8W84 - chains A and D of the 4 polymer chains in the assembly; structure by X-ray diffraction, 2.10 A resolution.

== Chain A ==
Name: DQN0344AE02 Fab heavy chain
Organism: Homo sapiens
Notes: antibody fragment or engineered binder
Amino-acid sequence (228 residues; row label = number of the first residue in the row):
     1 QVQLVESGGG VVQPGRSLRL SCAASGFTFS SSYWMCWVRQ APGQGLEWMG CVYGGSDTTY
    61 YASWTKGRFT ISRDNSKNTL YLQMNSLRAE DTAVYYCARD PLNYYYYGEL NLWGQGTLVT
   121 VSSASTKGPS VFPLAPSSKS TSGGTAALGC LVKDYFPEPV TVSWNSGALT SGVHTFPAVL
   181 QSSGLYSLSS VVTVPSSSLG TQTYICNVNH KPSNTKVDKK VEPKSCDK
Unresolved in the structure: 139-144, 224-228
Disulfides: Cys22-Cys97, Cys36-Cys51, Cys150-Cys206

== Chain D ==
Name: MHC class II HLA-DQ-beta-1 - alpha2 gliadin peptide chimeric protein
Organism: Homo sapiens
UniProtKB: O19712 (O19712_HUMAN); residues 1001-1190 here correspond to UniProt positions 1-190 (UniProt number = residue number - 1000)
Amino-acid sequence (226 residues; each row starts with the number of its first residue; note: 973 numbers in that range are skipped by the numbering (no residue carries them; nothing is unmodelled there); numbers below 1 keep their minus sign (Leu-2 is residue -2)):
    -2 LPYPQPELPY PQP
   984 GSGGGGSIEG RGSGGGSRDS PEDFVYQFKG MCYFTNGTER VRLVSRSIYN REEIVRFDSD
  1044 VGEFRAVTLL GLPAAEYWNS QKDILERKRA AVDRVCRHNY QLELRTTLQR RVEPTVTISP
  1104 SRTEALNHHN LLVCSVTDFY PAQIKVRWFR NDQEETAGVV STPLIRNGDW TFQILVMLEM
  1164 TPQRGDVYTC HVEHPSLQSP ITVEWRALEV LFQ
Unresolved in the structure: 984-1002, 1105-1112, 1193-1196
Differences from the reference sequence: linker (984-1000); expression tag (1191-1196)
Disulfides: Cys1015-Cys1079, Cys1117-Cys1173
Covalent attachments: N-acetylglucosamine (NAG) linked to Asn1019

== How chain A and chain D interact ==
Pairs across the interface - 23 pairs, chain A then chain D:
  Thr28(A) - Gln1064(D)  hydrogen bond
  Phe29(A) - Tyr1060(D)
  Ser30(A) - Tyr7(D)
  Ser30(A) - Ile1067(D)
  Ser31(A) - Pro6(D)  hydrogen bond (side chain-backbone)
  Ser31(A) - Tyr7(D)
  Ser31(A) - Pro8(D)
  Ser32(A) - Leu5(D)
  Ser32(A) - Tyr7(D)  hydrogen bond
  Gly55(A) - Pro8(D)
  Arg99(A) - Asp1066(D)  salt bridge
  Tyr104(A) - Leu5(D)  hydrophobic
  Tyr106(A) - Gln2(D)
  Tyr106(A) - Pro3(D)  hydrogen bond (side chain-backbone)
  Tyr106(A) - Leu5(D)
  Tyr106(A) - Arg1077(D)
  Tyr107(A) - Glu4(D)  hydrogen bond
  Tyr107(A) - Leu5(D)  hydrophobic
  Tyr107(A) - Tyr7(D)
  Tyr107(A) - Arg1070(D)  hydrogen bond (backbone-side chain)
  Tyr107(A) - Lys1071(D)  hydrogen bond
  Tyr107(A) - Ala1074(D)  hydrophobic
  Gly108(A) - Arg1070(D)
Other interface residues (no listed pair), chain A (14 interface residues in all): Phe27, Tyr33, Tyr53
Other interface residues (no listed pair), chain D (16 interface residues in all): Val1078
From the paper, about this interface:
  - epitope / paratope residues, chain A: Ser31(A)
  - epitope / paratope residues, chain D: Asp1066(D), Arg1070(D), Ala1074(D), Arg1077(D)

== Overview ==
Chain A and chain D form an interface of 14 and 16 residues respectively; the contacts include 7 hydrogen
bonds and 1 salt bridge. Polar contacts include Arg99(A)-Asp1066(D), Thr28(A)-Gln1064(D) and Ser31(A)-Pro6(D).
From the paper: epitope/paratope residues Ser31(A) and Asp1066(D) among others.
Chain A is DQN0344AE02 Fab heavy chain and chain D is MHC class II HLA-DQ-beta-1 - alpha2 gliadin peptide
chimeric protein, both from Homo sapiens; the structure, HLA-DQ2.5-alpha2 gliadin peptide in complex with
DQN0344AE02, was determined by X-ray diffraction, deposited together with 8W83.
